PDB entry 2Y8A | X-ray diffraction, 2.33 A resolution | chain A

# Chain A
Name: Metallo-B-lactamase
From: Pseudomonas aeruginosa
UniProtKB: Q840P9 (Q840P9_PSEAE); the author numbering skips numbers that UniProt does not, so the offset changes along the chain: 0-45 = UniProt 1-46; 47-64 = UniProt 47-64; 66-100 = UniProt 65-99; 102-107 = UniProt 100-105; 6 more segments
Chain sequence (265 residues; row label = number of the first residue in the row; note: 36 numbers in that range are skipped by the numbering (no residue carries them; nothing is unmodelled there); numbering starts at 0):
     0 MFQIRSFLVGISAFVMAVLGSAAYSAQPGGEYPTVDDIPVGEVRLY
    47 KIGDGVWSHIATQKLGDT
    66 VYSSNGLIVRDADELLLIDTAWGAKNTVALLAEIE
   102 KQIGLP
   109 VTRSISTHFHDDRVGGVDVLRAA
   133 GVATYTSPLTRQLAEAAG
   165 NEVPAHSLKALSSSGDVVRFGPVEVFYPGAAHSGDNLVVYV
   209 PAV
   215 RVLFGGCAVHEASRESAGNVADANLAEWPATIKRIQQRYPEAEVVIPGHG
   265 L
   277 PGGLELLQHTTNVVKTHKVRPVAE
Disordered / not traced: 0-29, 292-300
UniProt features mapped onto this chain:
  - binding site (Zn(2+)): H116, H118, D120, H196, C221, H263
Metal / ion sites: Zn2+ site 1: H116, H118, H196 (together with unknown atom or ion); Mg2+: D119, N165; Zn2+ site 2: D120, C221, H263 (together with unknown atom or ion)

# In short
The Zn2+ site 1 is built by H116, H118 and H196. D119 and N165 form the Mg2+ site. From UniProt: 6
Zn2+-binding residues.
Chain A is Metallo-B-lactamase (Pseudomonas aeruginosa); the structure, VIM-7 with Oxidised. Structural and
computational investigations of VIM-7: Insights into the substrate specificity of VIM ..., was determined by
X-ray diffraction (same publication as 2Y87 and 2Y8B).
